6R8Y - chains G and J of the 12 polymer chains in the assembly; structure by electron microscopy, 4.30 A resolution (low resolution: residue-level contacts below are approximate; hydrogen-bond / salt-bridge calls are withheld).

[Chain G]
Protein: Histone H2A type 1-B/E
Source organism: Homo sapiens
UniProtKB: P04908 (H2A1B_HUMAN); residue numbers follow UniProt; this construct covers 1-130
Amino-acid sequence (133 residues; numbered -2 to 130; the number before each row is that of its first residue; numbers below 1 keep their minus sign (Gly-2 is residue -2)):
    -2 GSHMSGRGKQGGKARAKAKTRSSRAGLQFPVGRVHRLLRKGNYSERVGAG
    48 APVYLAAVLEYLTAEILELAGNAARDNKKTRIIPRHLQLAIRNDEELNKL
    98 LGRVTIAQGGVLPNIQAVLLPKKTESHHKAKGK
Unresolved in the structure: -2 to 9, 127-130
Sequence notes: expression tag (-2 to 0)
Curated features (UniProtKB/Swiss-Prot):
  - modified residue: Ser2 (N-acetylserine), Arg4 (Citrulline), Lys6 (N6-(2-hydroxyisobutyryl)lysine), Lys10 (N6-(2-hydroxyisobutyryl)lysine), Lys14 (N6-(beta-hydroxybutyryl)lysine), Lys37 (N6-(2-hydroxyisobutyryl)lysine), Lys75 (N6-(2-hydroxyisobutyryl)lysine), Lys76 (N6-(2-hydroxyisobutyryl)lysine), Lys96 (N6-(2-hydroxyisobutyryl)lysine), Gln105 (N5-methylglutamine), Lys119 (N6-(2-hydroxyisobutyryl)lysine), Lys120 (N6-crotonyllysine), Thr121 (Phosphothreonine), Lys126 (N6-crotonyllysine)
  - cross-link (Glycyl lysine isopeptide (Lys-Gly)): Lys14 (interchain with G-Cter in ubiquitin), Lys16 (interchain with G-Cter in ubiquitin), Lys120 (interchain with G-Cter in ubiquitin)
  - mutagenesis: Ser2 (S2A: Blocks the inhibition of transcription by RPS6KA5/MSK1)

[Chain J]
Molecule: Human alpha-satellite DNA (145-MER) with a 6-4PP at positions 95-96
Sequence (144 nucleotides; row label = number of the first residue in the row; note: 1 number in that range is skipped by the numbering (no residue carries it; nothing is unmodelled there)):
     1 ATCAATATCCACCTGCAGATTCTACCAAAAGTGTATTTGGAAACTGCTCC
    51 ATCAAAAGGCATGTTCAGCTGAACCAGCTGAACATGCCTTTTGAX
    97 GAGCAGTTTCCAAATACACTTTTGGTAGAATCTGCAGGTGGATATTGAT
Modified residues: T64 ((6-4)photoproduct) at position 95
Covalent attachments: covalent link T64_95-DG97

[Interface between chain G and chain J]
Residue-residue contacts - 14 pairs, chain G then chain J:
  Lys10(G) with DT32(J)
  Arg12(G) with DG31(J)
  Ala13(G) with DT32(J)
  Ala15(G) with DA30(J)
  Lys16(G) with DA30(J)
  Thr17(G) with DA30(J)
  Arg18(G) with DA30(J)
  Arg21(G) with DG31(J)
  Gly29(G) with DA29(J)
  Arg30(G) with DA29(J)
  Arg43(G) with DT37(J); DT38(J)
  His124(G) with DA1(J)
  Lys126(G) with DA1(J)
Also at the interface, not in a pair above, chain G (15 interface residues in all): Arg33, Arg78
Also at the interface, not in a pair above, chain J (9 interface residues in all): DA19, DA28

[Overview]
Chain G and chain J form an interface of 15 and 9 residues respectively. Curated annotation (UniProt) lists
one mutagenesis site on chain G.
Here chain G is Histone H2A type 1-B/E (Homo sapiens) and chain J is Human alpha-satellite DNA (145-MER) with
a 6-4PP at positions 95-96. Entry 6R8Y (Cryo-EM structure of NCP-6-4PP(-1)-UV-DDB) was determined by electron
microscopy, deposited together with 6R8Z, 6R90, 6R91, 6R92, 6R93 and 6R94.
